PDB entry 8TO8 | electron microscopy, 2.90 A resolution | chains J and L of the 9 polymer chains in the assembly

# Chain J
Molecule: DNA-directed RNA polymerase subunit beta'
From: Escherichia coli (strain K12)
Notes: EC 2.7.7.6
UniProtKB: P0A8T7 (RPOC_ECOLI); residues 1-1407 here = UniProt positions 1-1407
Sequence (1407 residues; each row starts with the number of its first residue):
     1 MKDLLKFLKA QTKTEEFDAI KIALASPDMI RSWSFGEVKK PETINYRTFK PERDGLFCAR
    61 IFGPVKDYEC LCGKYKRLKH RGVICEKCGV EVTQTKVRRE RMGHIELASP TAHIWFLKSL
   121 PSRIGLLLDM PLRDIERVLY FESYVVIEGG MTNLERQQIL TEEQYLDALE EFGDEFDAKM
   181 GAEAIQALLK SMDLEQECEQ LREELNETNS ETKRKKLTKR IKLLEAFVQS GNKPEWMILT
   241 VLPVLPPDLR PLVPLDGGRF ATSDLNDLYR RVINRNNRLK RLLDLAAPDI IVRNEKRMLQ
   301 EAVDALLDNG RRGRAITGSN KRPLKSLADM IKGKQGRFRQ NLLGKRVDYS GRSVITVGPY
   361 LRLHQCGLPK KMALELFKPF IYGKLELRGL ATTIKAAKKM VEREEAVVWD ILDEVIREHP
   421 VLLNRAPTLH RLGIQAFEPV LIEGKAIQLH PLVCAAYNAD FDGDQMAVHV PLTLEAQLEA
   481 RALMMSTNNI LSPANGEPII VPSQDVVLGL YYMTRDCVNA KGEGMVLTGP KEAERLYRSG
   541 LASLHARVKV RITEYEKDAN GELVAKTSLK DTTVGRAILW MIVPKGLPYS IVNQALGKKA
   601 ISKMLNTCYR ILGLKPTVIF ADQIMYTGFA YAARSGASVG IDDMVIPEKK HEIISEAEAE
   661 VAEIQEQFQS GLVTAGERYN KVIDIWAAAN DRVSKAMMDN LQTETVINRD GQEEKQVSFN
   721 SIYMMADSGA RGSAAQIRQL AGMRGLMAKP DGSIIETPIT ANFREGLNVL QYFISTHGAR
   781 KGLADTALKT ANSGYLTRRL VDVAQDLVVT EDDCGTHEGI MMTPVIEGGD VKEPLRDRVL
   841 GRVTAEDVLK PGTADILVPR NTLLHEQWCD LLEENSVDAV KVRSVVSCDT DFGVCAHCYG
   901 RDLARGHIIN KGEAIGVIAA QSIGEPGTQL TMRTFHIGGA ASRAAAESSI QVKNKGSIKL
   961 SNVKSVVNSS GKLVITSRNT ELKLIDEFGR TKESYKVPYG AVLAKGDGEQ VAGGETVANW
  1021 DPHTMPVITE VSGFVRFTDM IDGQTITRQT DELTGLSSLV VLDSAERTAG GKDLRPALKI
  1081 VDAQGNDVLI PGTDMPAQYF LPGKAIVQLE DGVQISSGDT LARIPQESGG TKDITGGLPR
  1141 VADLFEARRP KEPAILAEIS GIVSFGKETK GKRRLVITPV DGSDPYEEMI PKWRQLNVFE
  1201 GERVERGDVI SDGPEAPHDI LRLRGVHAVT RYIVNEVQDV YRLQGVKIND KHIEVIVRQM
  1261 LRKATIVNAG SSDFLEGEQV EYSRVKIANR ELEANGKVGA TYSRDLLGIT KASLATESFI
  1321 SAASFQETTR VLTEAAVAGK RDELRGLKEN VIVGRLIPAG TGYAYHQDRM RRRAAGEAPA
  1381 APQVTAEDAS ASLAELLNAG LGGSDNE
Not modelled in the structure: 1-15, 932-947, 1127-1134, 1376-1407
Metal / ion sites: Zn2+ site 1: Cys70, Cys72, Cys85, Cys88; Mg2+: Asp460, Asp462, Asp464; Zn2+ site 2: Cys814, Cys888, Cys895, Cys898
UniProt features mapped onto this chain:
  - binding site (Zn(2+)): Cys70, Cys72, Cys85, Cys88, Cys814, Cys888, Cys895, Cys898
  - binding site (Mg(2+)): Asp460, Asp462, Asp464
  - modified residue: Lys983 (N6-acetyllysine)
  - mutagenesis: Gln504 (Q504P: Resistant to antibiotics salinamide A and B), Asn690 (N690D: Resistant to antibiotics salinamide A and B), Met697 (M697V: Resistant to antibiotics salinamide A and B), Ala735 (A735T: Resistant to antibiotics salinamide A and B), Arg738 (R738C/H/P/S: Resistant to antibiotics salinamide A and B), Ala748 (A748E: Resistant to antibiotics salinamide A and B), Pro758 (P758S/T: Resistant to antibiotics salinamide A and B), Phe763 (F763C: Resistant to antibiotics salinamide A and B), Ser775 (S775A: Resistant to antibiotics salinamide A and B), Ala779 (A779T/V: Resistant to antibiotics salinamide A and B), Arg780 (R780C: Resistant to antibiotics salinamide A and B), Gly782 (G782A/C: Resistant to antibiotics salinamide A and B), 1 further mutagenesis entry in UniProt

# Chain L
Molecule: RNA polymerase sigma factor RpoD
From: Escherichia coli K-12
UniProtKB: P00579 (RPOD_ECOLI); the construct has insertions or renumbered stretches relative to UniProt, so the offset changes along the chain: 1-31 = UniProt 1-31; 38-52 = UniProt 61-75; 77-83 = UniProt 76-82; 93-613 = UniProt 93-613
Sequence (613 residues; each row starts with the number of its first residue; note: 39 numbers in that range are skipped by the numbering (no residue carries them; nothing is unmodelled there); a row labelled like 31A-31Z holds insertion residues (31A, then the next letters in order)):
     1 MEQNPQSQLK LLVTRGKEQG YLTYAEVNDH L
31A-31Z PEDIVDSDQIEDIIQMINDMGIQVME
32A-32C EAP
    38 DADDLMLAEN TADED
    77 AAEAAAQ
83A-83J VLSSVESEIG
    93 RTTDPVRMYM REMGTVELLT REGEIDIAKR IEDGINQVQC SVAEYPEAIT YLLEQYDRVE
   153 AEEARLSDLI TGFVDPNAEE DLAPTATHVG SELSQEDLDD DEDEDEEDGD DDSADDDNSI
   213 DPELAREKFA ELRAQYVVTR DTIKAKGRSH ATAQEEILKL SEVFKQFRLV PKQFDYLVNS
   273 MRVMMDRVRT QERLIMKLCV EQCKMPKKNF ITLFTGNETS DTWFNAAIAM NKPWSEKLHD
   333 VSEEVHRALQ KLQQIEEETG LTIEQVKDIN RRMSIGEAKA RRAKKEMVEA NLRLVISIAK
   393 KYTNRGLQFL DLIQEGNIGL MKAVDKFEYR RGYKFSTYAT WWIRQAITRS IADQARTIRI
   453 PVHMIETINK LNRISRQMLQ EMGREPTPEE LAERMLMPED KIRKVLKIAK EPISMETPIG
   513 DDEDSHLGDF IEDTTLELPL DSATTESLRA ATHDVLAGLT AREAKVLRMR FGIDMNTDYT
   573 LEEVGKQFDV TRERIRQIEA KALRKLRHPS RSEVLRSFLD D
Not modelled in the structure: 1-6, 31A-31Z, 32A-32C, 83A-83J, 167-215, 237-241, 613
Residues lining bound ligands:
  - 4QM ((3R,5S,7R,8R,9S,10S,12S,13R,14S,17R)-10,13-dimethyl-17-[(2R)-pentan-2-yl]-2,3,4,5,6,7,8,9,11,12,14,15,16,17-tetradecahydro-1H-cyclopenta[a]phenanthrene-3,7,12-triol), molecule 1: Ile505, Pro510, Ile511
  - 4QM, molecule 2: Ile511, Leu519, Phe522, Ile523
UniProt features mapped onto this chain:
  - DNA-binding region: Leu573 to Ala592 (H-T-H motif)
  - region: Arg584 to Arg599 (Interaction with anti-sigma factors)
  - motif: Asp403 to Gln406 (Interaction with polymerase core subunit RpoC)
  - site: Arg562 (Interaction with anti-sigma factors)
Reported in the primary citation:
  - binding site for Nontemplate strand of lamdba PR promoter DNA: Tyr425

# Interface between chain J and chain L
Residue-residue contacts (73; chain J residue first):
  Thr43(J) - Thr449(L)  hydrogen bond (side chain-backbone)
  Ile44(J) - Ile450(L)
  Tyr46(J) - Ile450(L)  hydrophobic
  Tyr46(J) - Arg451(L)
  Tyr46(J) - Ile452(L)  hydrophobic
  Tyr46(J) - Pro453(L)
  Tyr46(J) - Ile500(L)  hydrophobic
  Lys79(J) - Thr569(L)
  Leu120(J) - Asp50(L)
  Arg133(J) - Arg93(L)
  Tyr140(J) - Thr95(L)
  Tyr140(J) - Met100(L)  hydrophobic
  Glu142(J) - Met100(L)
  Pro251(J) - Met507(L)
  Val253(J) - Met507(L)  hydrophobic
  Val253(J) - Ile523(L)  hydrophobic
  Leu255(J) - Ile505(L)  hydrophobic
  Leu255(J) - Ile523(L)  hydrophobic
  Gly258(J) - Ala501(L)
  Arg259(J) - Lys502(L)
  Arg259(J) - Glu503(L)  hydrogen bond (side chain-backbone)
  Arg259(J) - Ile505(L)
  Phe260(J) - Ile450(L)  hydrophobic
  Phe260(J) - Ala501(L)  hydrophobic
  Phe260(J) - Pro504(L)
  Phe260(J) - Ile505(L)  hydrogen bond (backbone-backbone)
  Ala261(J) - Ile505(L)
  Ala261(J) - Met507(L)
  Thr262(J) - Pro504(L)
  Thr262(J) - Ile505(L)  hydrogen bond (backbone-backbone)
  Thr262(J) - Ser506(L)
  Thr262(J) - Met507(L)  hydrogen bond (backbone-backbone)
  Ser263(J) - Met507(L)
  Asp264(J) - Ser506(L)  hydrogen bond
  Asp264(J) - Glu508(L)
  Arg270(J) - Thr449(L)
  Asn274(J) - Gln446(L)
  Arg275(J) - Gln400(L)
  Arg275(J) - Asp403(L)  salt bridge
  Arg278(J) - Asp403(L)  salt bridge
  Arg278(J) - Gln406(L)
  Arg278(J) - Glu407(L)  salt bridge
  Arg278(J) - Gln446(L)  hydrogen bond
  Leu282(J) - Gln406(L)
  Leu282(J) - Ile410(L)  hydrophobic
  Leu285(J) - Met413(L)  hydrophobic
  Ala287(J) - Met413(L)  hydrophobic
  Ile290(J) - Glu381(L)
  Ile291(J) - Gln406(L)
  Ile291(J) - Asn409(L)
  Arg293(J) - Glu104(L)  salt bridge
  Asn294(J) - Pro97(L)
  Asn294(J) - Tyr101(L)
  Asn294(J) - Gln406(L)  hydrogen bond
  Arg297(J) - Glu104(L)  salt bridge
  Met298(J) - Leu402(L)  hydrophobic
  Met298(J) - Asp403(L)
  Met298(J) - Gln406(L)
  Arg314(J) - Asp38(L)
  Ile316(J) - Gln400(L)
  Asn320(J) - Ser506(L)
  Asn320(J) - Thr509(L)
  Arg322(J) - Pro510(L)
  Lys325(J) - Glu508(L)
  Gln335(J) - Asp516(L)  hydrogen bond
  Gln335(J) - His518(L)
  Tyr382(J) - Leu532(L)  hydrophobic
  Thr392(J) - Ser609(L)  hydrogen bond
  Thr393(J) - Ser609(L)
  Thr393(J) - Phe610(L)
  Ile394(J) - Ala535(L)  hydrophobic
  Ile394(J) - Thr536(L)
  Lys395(J) - Thr536(L)
Interface residues without a listed pair, chain J (53 interface residues in all): Glu42, Asn45, Glu136, Leu252, Arg271, Arg281, Pro288, Glu295, Glu301, Lys321, Lys398
Interface residues without a listed pair, chain L (53 interface residues in all): Glu79, Lys377, Val380, Leu384, Asn396, Arg448, Met456, Leu519, Ser539, Val606

# In short
Chain J and chain L each contribute 53 residues to their interface; the contacts include 10 hydrogen bonds and
5 salt bridges. Among the polar pairs are Arg275(J)-Asp403(L), Arg278(J)-Asp403(L) and Arg278(J)-Glu407(L).
Ligands of chain L: compound 4QM. From the paper: a binding site for Nontemplate strand of lamdba PR promoter
DNA at Tyr425(L).
Chain J is DNA-directed RNA polymerase subunit beta' (Escherichia coli (strain K12)) and chain L is RNA
polymerase sigma factor RpoD (Escherichia coli K-12); the structure, Escherichia coli RNA polymerase unwinding
intermediate (I1b) at the lambda PR promoter, was determined by electron microscopy, deposited together with
8TO1, 8TO6, 8TOE and 8TOM.
